PDB entry 4KRP | X-ray diffraction, 2.82 A resolution | chains A and C of the 4 polymer chains in the assembly

[Chain A]
Molecule: Epidermal growth factor receptor
From: Homo sapiens
Notes: EC 2.7.10.1; fragment: Extracellular region
UniProt: P00533 (EGFR_HUMAN); the construct has insertions or renumbered stretches relative to UniProt, so the offset changes along the chain: 1-613 = UniProt 25-637; 615-619 = UniProt 638-642
Sequence (625 residues; row label = number of the first residue in the row):
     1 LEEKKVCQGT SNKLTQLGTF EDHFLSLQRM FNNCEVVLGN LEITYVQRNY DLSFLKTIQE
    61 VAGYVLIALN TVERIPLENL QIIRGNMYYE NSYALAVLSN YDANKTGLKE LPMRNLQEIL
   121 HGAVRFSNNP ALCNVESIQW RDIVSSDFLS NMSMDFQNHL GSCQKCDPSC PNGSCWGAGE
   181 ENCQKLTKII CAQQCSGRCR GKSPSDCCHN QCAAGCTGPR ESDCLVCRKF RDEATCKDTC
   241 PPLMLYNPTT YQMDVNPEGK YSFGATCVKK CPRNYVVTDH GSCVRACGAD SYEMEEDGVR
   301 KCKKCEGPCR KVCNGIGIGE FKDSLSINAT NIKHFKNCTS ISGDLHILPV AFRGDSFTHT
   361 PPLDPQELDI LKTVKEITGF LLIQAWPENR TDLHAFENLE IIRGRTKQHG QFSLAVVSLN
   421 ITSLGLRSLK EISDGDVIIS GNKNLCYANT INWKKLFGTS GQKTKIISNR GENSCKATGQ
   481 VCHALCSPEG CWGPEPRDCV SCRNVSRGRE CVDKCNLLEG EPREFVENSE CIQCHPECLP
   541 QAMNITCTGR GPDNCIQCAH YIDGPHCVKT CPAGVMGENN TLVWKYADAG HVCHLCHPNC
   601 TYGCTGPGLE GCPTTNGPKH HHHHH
Disordered / not traced: 1-3, 133-207, 613-625
Disulfide bonds: Cys-7/Cys-34, Cys-208/Cys-216, Cys-212/Cys-224, Cys-227/Cys-236, Cys-240/Cys-267, Cys-271/Cys-283, Cys-287/Cys-302, Cys-305/Cys-309, Cys-313/Cys-338, Cys-446/Cys-475, Cys-482/Cys-491, Cys-486/Cys-499, Cys-502/Cys-511, Cys-515/Cys-531, Cys-534/Cys-547, Cys-538/Cys-555, Cys-558/Cys-567, Cys-571/Cys-593, Cys-596/Cys-604, Cys-600/Cys-612
Glycans and other covalent adducts: N-acetylglucosamine (NAG) linked to Asn-328, Asn-337, Asn-389, Asn-420, Asn-504
Differences from the reference sequence: expression tag (614, 620-625)
UniProt features mapped onto this chain:
  - modified residue: Ser-205 (Phosphoserine)
  - glycosylation (N-linked (GlcNAc...) asparagine): Asn-32 (complex), Asn-49, Asn-104, Asn-151, Asn-172, Asn-328, Asn-337, Asn-389, Asn-420, Asn-504, Asn-544, Asn-579, Asn-599 (high mannose)
What the authors report for this chain:
  - contacts within the chain: Tyr-246/Asp-563, Tyr-251/His-566 (backbone contact), Arg-310/Glu-376 (salt bridge), Glu-376/Arg-403 (salt bridge)

[Chain C]
Molecule: Cetuximab light chain
From: Mus musculus, Homo sapiens
Notes: fragment: Fab
Sequence (211 residues; numbered 1 to 211; the number before each row is that of its first residue):
     1 DILLTQSPVI LSVSPGERVS FSCRASQSIG TNIHWYQQRT NGSPRLLIKY ASESISGIPS
    61 RFSGSGSGTD FTLSINSVES EDIADYYCQQ NNNWPTTFGA GTKLELKRTV AAPSVFIFPP
   121 SDEQLKSGTA SVVCLLNNFY PREAKVQWKV DNALQSGNSQ ESVTEQDSKD STYSLSSTLT
   181 LSKADYEKHK VYACEVTHQG LSSPVTKSFN R
Disulfide bonds: Cys-23/Cys-88, Cys-134/Cys-194

[Interface between chain A and chain C]
Residue-residue contacts - 15 pairs, chain A then chain C:
  Gly-441(A) / Trp-94(C)
  Lys-443(A) / Trp-94(C)
  Lys-465(A) / Tyr-50(C)
  Ile-466(A) / Asn-32(C)
  Ile-467(A) / Tyr-50(C)
  Ile-467(A) / Asn-91(C)
  Ser-468(A) / Asn-91(C)  hydrogen bond (backbone-backbone)
  Ser-468(A) / Asn-92(C)  hydrogen bond (backbone-backbone)
  Ser-468(A) / Asn-93(C)
  Ser-468(A) / Trp-94(C)
  Asn-469(A) / Asn-92(C)  hydrogen bond (backbone-backbone)
  Asn-469(A) / Asn-93(C)
  Asn-469(A) / Trp-94(C)  hydrogen bond (backbone-backbone)
  Gly-471(A) / Asn-93(C)
  Asn-473(A) / Gln-27(C)
Also at the interface, not in a pair above, chain A (11 interface residues in all): Arg-470, Glu-472
Also at the interface, not in a pair above, chain C (9 interface residues in all): Pro-95, Thr-96

[Summary]
11 residues of chain A face 9 of chain C across their interface, with 4 hydrogen bonds. Main-chain hydrogen
bonds include Ser-468(A)/Asn-91(C), Ser-468(A)/Asn-92(C) and Asn-469(A)/Asn-92(C). Covalently linked
N-acetylglucosamine: at Asn-328(A), Asn-337(A), Asn-389(A), Asn-420(A) and Asn-504(A). From the paper:
contacts within the chain involving Tyr-246(A), Asp-563(A) and Tyr-251(A) among others.
Chain A is Epidermal growth factor receptor (Homo sapiens) and chain C is Cetuximab light chain (Mus musculus,
Homo sapiens); the structure, Nanobody/VHH domain 9G8 in complex with the extracellular region of EGFR, was
determined by X-ray diffraction, deposited together with 4KRM, 4KRN and 4KRO.
